3D55 - chains B and D of the 4 polymer chains in the assembly; structure by X-ray diffraction, 2.13 A resolution.

== Chain B (and D) ==
Molecule: Uncharacterized protein Rv3357/MT3465
From: Mycobacterium tuberculosis
Notes: chain D of this document is another copy of the same molecule, construct and numbering; everything in this record applies to it too
UniProtKB: P65067 (Y3357_MYCTU); residue numbers follow UniProt; this construct covers 1-91
Chain sequence (91 residues; numbered 1 to 91; the number before each row is that of its first residue):
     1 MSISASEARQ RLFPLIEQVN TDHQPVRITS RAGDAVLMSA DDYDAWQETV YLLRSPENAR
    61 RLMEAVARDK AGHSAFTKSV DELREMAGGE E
Unresolved in the structure: 85-91 (chain D: 67-73, 90-91)

== Chain B / chain D interface ==
Pairs across the interface - 36 pairs, chain B then chain D:
  His-23(B) with Arg-60(D), hydrogen bond
  Pro-25(B) with Pro-56(D), hydrophobic
  Met-38(B) with Pro-56(D), hydrophobic
  Asp-41(B) with Met-63(D); Glu-64(D)
  Asp-42(B) with Pro-56(D); Glu-57(D); Arg-60(D)
  Ala-45(B) with Ala-59(D); Arg-60(D); Met-63(D), hydrophobic
  Trp-46(B) with Leu-53(D), hydrogen bond (side chain-backbone); Arg-54(D); Pro-56(D); Ala-59(D)
  Thr-49(B) with Leu-53(D)
  Leu-53(B) with Leu-53(D), hydrophobic
  Pro-56(B) with Trp-46(D), hydrophobic
  Glu-57(B) with His-23(D); Gln-24(D); Pro-25(D); Met-38(D); Asp-42(D)
  Ala-59(B) with Ala-45(D); Trp-46(D), hydrophobic; Thr-49(D)
  Arg-60(B) with His-23(D); Asp-42(D), salt bridge; Ala-45(D)
  Leu-62(B) with Leu-62(D)
  Met-63(B) with Ala-45(D), hydrophobic
  Val-66(B) with Leu-62(D); Ala-65(D), hydrophobic
  Asp-69(B) with Ala-65(D); Val-66(D)
  Lys-70(B) with Ala-65(D)
Interface residues without a listed pair, chain B (20 interface residues in all): Asp-44, Val-50
Interface residues without a listed pair, chain D (21 interface residues in all): Ser-55, Arg-61

== Summary ==
Chain B and chain D form an interface of 20 and 21 residues respectively; the contacts include 2 hydrogen
bonds and 1 salt bridge. Among the polar pairs are Arg-60(B)/Asp-42(D), His-23(B)/Arg-60(D) and
Trp-46(B)/Leu-53(D).
Both chains are Uncharacterized protein Rv3357/MT3465 (Mycobacterium tuberculosis). Entry 3D55 (Crystal
structure of M. tuberculosis YefM antitoxin) was determined by X-ray diffraction, deposited together with
3CTO.
